Entry 3WOD (X-ray diffraction, 3.60 A resolution); this record covers chains G and H of the 8 polymer chains in the assembly.

# Chain G (and H)
Name: Putative uncharacterized protein
From: Thermus phage P23-45
Notes: chain H of this document is another copy of the same molecule, construct and numbering; everything in this record applies to it too
UniProt: A7XX65 (A7XX65_9CAUD); numbering as in UniProt (aligned over 1-141)
Chain sequence (141 residues; each row starts with the number of its first residue):
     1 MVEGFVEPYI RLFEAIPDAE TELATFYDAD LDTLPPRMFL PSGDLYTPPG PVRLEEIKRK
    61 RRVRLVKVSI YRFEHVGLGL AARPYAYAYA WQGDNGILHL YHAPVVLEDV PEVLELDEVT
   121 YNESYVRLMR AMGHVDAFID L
Unresolved in the structure: 1-3, 110-117, 139-141 (chain H: 1-4, 73-84, 108-141)

# How chain G and chain H interact
Contacting residue pairs (8):
  Phe5(G) with Leu12(H), hydrophobic
  Tyr9(G) with Arg11(H), hydrogen bond; Ala15(H), hydrophobic
  Arg11(G) with Pro17(H)
  Leu12(G) with Ala15(H)
  His102(G) with Arg11(H), hydrogen bond
  Ala103(G) with Arg11(H)
  Val105(G) with Arg11(H)
Interface residues without a listed pair, chain G (8 interface residues in all): Pro8

# In short
The interface between chain G and chain H involves 8 residues on one side and 4 on the other; the contacts
include 2 hydrogen bonds. Polar contacts include Tyr9(G)-Arg11(H) and His102(G)-Arg11(H).
Both chains are Putative uncharacterized protein (Thermus phage P23-45). Entry 3WOD (RNA polymerase-gp39
complex) was determined by X-ray diffraction (same publication as 3WOE).
